8BX8 - chains D and I of the 18 polymer chains in the assembly; structure by electron microscopy, 30.30 A resolution (very low resolution: no residue pairs are listed; an interface is given only as per-side residue counts).

[Chain D]
Molecule: Dynein intermediate chain 2
Source organism: Tetrahymena thermophila
Reference sequence: I7M008 (I7M008_TETTS); residues 1-657 here = UniProt positions 1-657
Chain sequence (657 residues; numbered 1 to 657; the number before each row is that of its first residue):
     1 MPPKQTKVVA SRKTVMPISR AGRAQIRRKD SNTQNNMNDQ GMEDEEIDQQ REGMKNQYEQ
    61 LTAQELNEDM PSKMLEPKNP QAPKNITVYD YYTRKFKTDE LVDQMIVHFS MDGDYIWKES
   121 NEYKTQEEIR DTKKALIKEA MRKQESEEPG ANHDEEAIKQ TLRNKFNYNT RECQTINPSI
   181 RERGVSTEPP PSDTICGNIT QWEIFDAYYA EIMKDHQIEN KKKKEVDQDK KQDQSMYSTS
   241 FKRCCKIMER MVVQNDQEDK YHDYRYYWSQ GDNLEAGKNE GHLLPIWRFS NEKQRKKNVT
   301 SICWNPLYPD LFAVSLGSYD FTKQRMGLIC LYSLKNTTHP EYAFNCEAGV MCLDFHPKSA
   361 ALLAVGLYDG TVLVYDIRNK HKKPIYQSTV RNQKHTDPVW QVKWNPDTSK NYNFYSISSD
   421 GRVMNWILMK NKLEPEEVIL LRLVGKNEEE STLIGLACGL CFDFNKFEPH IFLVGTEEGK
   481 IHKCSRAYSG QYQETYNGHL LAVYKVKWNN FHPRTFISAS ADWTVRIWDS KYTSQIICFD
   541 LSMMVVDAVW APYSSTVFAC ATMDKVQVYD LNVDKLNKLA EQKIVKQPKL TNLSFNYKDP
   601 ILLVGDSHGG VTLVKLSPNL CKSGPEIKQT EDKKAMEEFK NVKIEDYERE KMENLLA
Disordered / not traced: 1-60, 270-277, 443-450, 656-657

[Chain I]
Molecule: Dynein light chain
Source organism: Tetrahymena thermophila
Reference sequence: Q1HFX0 (Q1HFX0_TETTH); residue numbers follow UniProt; this construct covers 1-110
Chain sequence (110 residues; each row starts with the number of its first residue):
     1 MEQEKAVTDM DINELRKLMI GKAIINSSDM QGDLLQEAQD VIQSGIENNS APVLNIEAAC
    61 KYIKENLDKK FGPTWQCIIG EGYAYDVTVQ NNTLLFMFYN GNLAVLIFKS
Disordered / not traced: 1-4

[Chain D / chain I interface]
At this resolution (30 A) residue pairs are not listed: 20 residues of chain D and 31 of chain I lie at the interface.

[In short]
20 residues of chain D and 31 residues of chain I are in contact.
Chain D is Dynein intermediate chain 2 and chain I is Dynein light chain, both from Tetrahymena thermophila;
the structure, In situ outer dynein arm from Chlamydomonas reinhardtii in the post-power stroke state, was
determined by electron microscopy together with 8BWY from the same study.
